3AZJ - chains H and J of the 10 polymer chains in the assembly; structure by X-ray diffraction, 2.89 A resolution.

# Chain H
Molecule: Histone H2B type 1-J
From: Homo sapiens
UniProt: P06899 (H2B1J_HUMAN); residues 0-125 here correspond to UniProt positions 1-126 (UniProt number = residue number + 1)
Amino-acid sequence (129 residues; numbered -3 to 125; the number before each row is that of its first residue; numbers below 1 keep their minus sign (Gly-3 is residue -3)):
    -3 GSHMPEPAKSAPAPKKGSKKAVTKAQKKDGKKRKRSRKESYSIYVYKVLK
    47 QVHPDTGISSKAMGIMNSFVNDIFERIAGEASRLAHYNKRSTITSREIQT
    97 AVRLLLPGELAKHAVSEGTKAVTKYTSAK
Disordered / not traced: -3 to 31, 125
Construct notes: expression tag (-3 to -1)

# Chain J
Molecule: 146-nt DNA strand
Sequence (146 nucleotides; each row starts with the number of its first residue):
   147 ATCAATATCCACCTGCAGATTCTACCAAAAGTGTATTTGGAAACTGCTCC
   197 ATCAAAAGGCATGTTCAGCTGAATTCAGCTGAACATGCCTTTTGATGGAG
   247 CAGTTTCCAAATACACTTTTGGTAGAATCTGCAGGTGGATATTGAT
Disordered / not traced: 147
Metal / ion sites: Mn2+ site 1: DG185, DG186; Mn2+ site 2 near DG217 (its only coordinating residue here); Mn2+ site 3 near DG280 (its only coordinating residue here)

# Interface between chain H and chain J
Residue-residue contacts - 12 pairs, chain H then chain J:
  Ser32(H) with DT250(J), hydrogen bond to the phosphate
  Arg33(H) with DA174(J), sugar contact
  Gly53(H) with DT167(J), phosphate contact
  Ile54(H) with DT167(J), phosphate contact
  Ser55(H) with DT166(J), phosphate contact
  Ser56(H) with DT166(J), hydrogen bond to the phosphate
  Arg86(H) with DG186(J), phosphate contact; DA187(J), salt bridge to the phosphate
  Ser87(H) with DG185(J), hydrogen bond to the phosphate; DG186(J), hydrogen bond to the phosphate
  Thr88(H) with DG185(J), phosphate contact; DG186(J), hydrogen bond to the phosphate
Interface residues without a listed pair, chain H (12 interface residues in all): Tyr42, Lys57, Lys85
Interface residues without a listed pair, chain J (8 interface residues in all): DA175

# Summary
The interface between chain H and chain J involves 12 residues on one side and 8 on the other; the contacts
include 5 hydrogen bonds and 1 salt bridge. Polar pairs include Ser32(H)-DT250(J), Ser56(H)-DT166(J) and
Ser87(H)-DG185(J).
Here chain H is Histone H2B type 1-J (Homo sapiens) and chain J is a 146-nt DNA strand. Entry 3AZJ (Crystal
Structure of Human Nucleosome Core Particle Containing H4K44Q mutation) was determined by X-ray diffraction
together with 3AYW, 3AZE, 3AZF, 3AZG, 3AZH, 3AZK and 3 further entries from the same study.
